Entry 1OIH (X-ray diffraction, 1.89 A resolution); this record covers chains A and B of the 4 polymer chains in the assembly.

# Chain A (and B)
Protein: Putative alkylsulfatase atsk
Source organism: Pseudomonas putida
Notes: chain B of this document is another copy of the same molecule, construct and numbering; everything in this record applies to it too
Reference sequence: Q9WWU5 (Q9WWU5); residue numbers follow UniProt; this construct covers 1-301
Amino-acid sequence (301 residues; numbered 1 to 301; the number before each row is that of its first residue):
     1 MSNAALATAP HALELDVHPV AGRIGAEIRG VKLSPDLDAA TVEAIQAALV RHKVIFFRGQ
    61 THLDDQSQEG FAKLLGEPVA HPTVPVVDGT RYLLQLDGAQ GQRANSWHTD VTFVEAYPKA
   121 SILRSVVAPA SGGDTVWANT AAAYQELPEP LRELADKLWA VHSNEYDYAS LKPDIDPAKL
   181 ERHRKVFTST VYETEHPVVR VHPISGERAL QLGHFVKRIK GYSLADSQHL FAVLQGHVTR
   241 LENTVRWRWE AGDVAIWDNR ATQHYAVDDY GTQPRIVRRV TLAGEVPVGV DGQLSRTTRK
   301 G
Disordered / not traced: 1-12, 81-84, 98-102, 166-190, 301 (chain B: 1-12, 81-84, 99-102, 166-190, 301)
Metal / ion sites: Na+: His108, Asp110, His264
UniProt features mapped onto this chain:
  - binding site (substrate): His81, Val111
  - binding site (Fe cation): His108, Asp110, His264
  - binding site (2-oxoglutarate): Thr135, Arg275, Arg279

# Chain A / chain B interface
Residue-residue contacts (23; chain A residue first):
  Pro148(A) with Gly221(B); Tyr222(B), hydrophobic
  Pro150(A) with Leu154(B), hydrophobic; Lys157(B); Tyr222(B)
  Leu151(A) with Leu154(B)
  Glu153(A) with Lys157(B)
  Leu154(A) with Pro150(B), hydrophobic; Leu154(B), hydrophobic
  Lys157(A) with Pro150(B); Glu153(B), salt bridge
  Gly221(A) with Pro148(B)
  Tyr222(A) with Pro148(B), hydrophobic; Pro150(B)
  Asp226(A) with Val233(B); His237(B), salt bridge
  His229(A) with His229(B), hydrogen bond; Ala232(B); Val233(B)
  Ala232(A) with His229(B)
  Val233(A) with Asp226(B); His229(B)
  His237(A) with Asp226(B), salt bridge
Other interface residues (no listed pair), chain B (13 interface residues in all): Leu151

# Summary
The chain A/chain B interface involves 13 residues from each chain, with 1 hydrogen bond and 3 salt bridges.
Polar contacts include Lys157(A)-Glu153(B), Asp226(A)-His237(B) and His229(A)-His229(B). UniProt lists
substrate-binding residues His81(A) and Val111(A), 3 Fe cation-binding residues and 3 residues binding
2-oxoglutarate on chain A.
Chain A and chain B are both Putative alkylsulfatase atsk (Pseudomonas putida); the structure, Crystal
structure of the alkylsulfatase AtsK, a non-heme Fe(II) alphaketoglutarate dependent Dioxygenase, was
determined by X-ray diffraction, deposited together with 1OII and 1OIJ.
